5XNP - chains A and B of the 4 polymer chains in the assembly; structure by X-ray diffraction, 3.73 A resolution.

[Chain A (and B)]
Molecule: Leucine-rich repeat and fibronectin type-III domain-containing protein 5
From: Homo sapiens
Notes: chain B of this document is another copy of the same molecule, construct and numbering; everything in this record applies to it too
UniProt: Q96NI6 (LRFN5_HUMAN); numbering as in UniProt (aligned over 18-374)
Chain sequence (361 residues; row label = number of the first residue in the row):
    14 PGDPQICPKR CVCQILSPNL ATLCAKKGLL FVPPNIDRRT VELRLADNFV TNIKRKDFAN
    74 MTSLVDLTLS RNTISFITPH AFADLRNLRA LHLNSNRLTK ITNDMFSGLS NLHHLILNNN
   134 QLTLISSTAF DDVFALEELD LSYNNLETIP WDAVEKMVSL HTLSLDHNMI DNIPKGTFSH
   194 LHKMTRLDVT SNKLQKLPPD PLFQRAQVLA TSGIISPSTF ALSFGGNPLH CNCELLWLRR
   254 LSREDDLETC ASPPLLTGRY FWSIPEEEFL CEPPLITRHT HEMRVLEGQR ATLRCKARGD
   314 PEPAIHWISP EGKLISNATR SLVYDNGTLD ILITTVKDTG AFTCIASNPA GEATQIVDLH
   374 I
Sequence notes: expression tag (14-17)
Swiss-Prot annotation at these positions:
  - glycosylation (N-linked (GlcNAc...) asparagine): Asn-73, Asn-330, Asn-339
Disulfide bonds: Cys-20/Cys-26, Cys-24/Cys-37, Cys-244/Cys-263, Cys-246/Cys-284, Cys-308/Cys-357
Covalent attachments: N-acetylglucosamine (NAG) linked to Asn-73, Asn-330, Asn-339
Metal / ion sites: Ca2+ site 1 near Asp-50 (its only coordinating residue here); Na+ near Arg-84 (its only coordinating residue here); Ca2+ site 2 near Glu-150 (its only coordinating residue here)
What the authors report for this chain:
  - self-association interface (contacts with another copy of this molecule); pairs are residue here / residue on that copy: Arg-23/Gly-271 (backbone contact), Arg-23/Thr-262, Lys-40/Tyr-273 (backbone contact), Gly-41/Thr-262 (backbone contact), Leu-43/Ala-264, Phe-44/Thr-270, Arg-110/Asn-158 (hydrogen bond), Arg-110/Asn-157 (hydrogen bond), Arg-110/His-180 (backbone contact), Gln-134/Asn-158 (hydrogen bond), Phe-62, Thr-64, Thr-86, Ser-204, Lys-206, Leu-260, Ala-264, Thr-270, Tyr-273
  - post-translational modification sites: Asn-73, Asn-330, Asn-339
  - mutagenesis - R110N/E160S: abolished binding to Leucine-rich repeat and fibronectin type-III domain-containing protein 5 (chain A)
  - mutagenesis - R110N/E160S, L327N (281.8 vs 145.3 nM): unchanged binding to Receptor-type tyrosine-protein phosphatase delta
  - mutagenesis - R110N/E160S: abolished signaling
  - mutagenesis - L327N, E365N: abolished expression
  - mutagenesis - K309N/R311T: decreased signaling in response to synapsin-I clustering

[Interface between chain A and chain B]
Contacting residue pairs (43):
  Arg-23(A) / Gly-271(B)  hydrogen bond (side chain-backbone)
  Arg-23(A) / Tyr-273(B)
  Lys-39(A) / Leu-260(B)
  Lys-40(A) / Tyr-273(B)  hydrogen bond (backbone-side chain)
  Gly-41(A) / Leu-260(B)
  Gly-41(A) / Thr-262(B)  hydrogen bond (backbone-side chain)
  Leu-43(A) / Asn-240(B)
  Leu-43(A) / Pro-241(B)  hydrophobic
  Leu-43(A) / Thr-262(B)
  Leu-43(A) / Ala-264(B)  hydrophobic
  Phe-44(A) / Thr-270(B)
  Phe-62(A) / Gly-238(B)
  Phe-62(A) / Gly-239(B)
  Thr-64(A) / Lys-206(B)  hydrogen bond
  Thr-86(A) / Ser-204(B)
  Arg-110(A) / Asn-157(B)  hydrogen bond (side chain-backbone)
  Arg-110(A) / Asn-158(B)  hydrogen bond
  Arg-110(A) / His-180(B)  hydrogen bond (side chain-backbone)
  Arg-110(A) / Asn-181(B)
  Arg-110(A) / Met-182(B)
  Gln-134(A) / Gln-134(B)
  Gln-134(A) / Asn-158(B)  hydrogen bond
  Asn-157(A) / Arg-110(B)
  Asn-158(A) / Arg-110(B)  hydrogen bond
  Asn-158(A) / Gln-134(B)  hydrogen bond
  His-180(A) / Arg-110(B)  hydrogen bond (backbone-side chain)
  Asn-181(A) / Arg-110(B)
  Met-182(A) / Arg-110(B)
  Ser-204(A) / Thr-86(B)
  Lys-206(A) / Thr-64(B)  hydrogen bond
  Gly-238(A) / Phe-62(B)
  Gly-239(A) / Phe-62(B)
  Asn-240(A) / Leu-43(B)
  Pro-241(A) / Leu-43(B)  hydrophobic
  Leu-260(A) / Lys-39(B)
  Leu-260(A) / Gly-41(B)
  Thr-262(A) / Gly-41(B)  hydrogen bond (side chain-backbone)
  Thr-262(A) / Leu-43(B)
  Ala-264(A) / Leu-43(B)  hydrophobic
  Thr-270(A) / Phe-44(B)
  Gly-271(A) / Arg-23(B)  hydrogen bond (backbone-side chain)
  Tyr-273(A) / Arg-23(B)
  Tyr-273(A) / Lys-40(B)  hydrogen bond (side chain-backbone)
Interface residues without a listed pair, chain A (31 interface residues in all): Thr-203, Cys-263, Arg-272
Interface residues without a listed pair, chain B (31 interface residues in all): Thr-203, Cys-263, Arg-272

[In short]
The chain A/chain B interface involves 31 residues from each chain, with 15 hydrogen bonds. Polar pairs
include Arg-23(A)/Gly-271(B), Lys-40(A)/Tyr-273(B) and Gly-41(A)/Thr-262(B). Covalently linked
N-acetylglucosamine: at Asn-73(A), Asn-330(A) and Asn-339(A). The paper reports that L327N and E365N of chain
A abolish expression; modification sites Asn-73(A), Asn-330(A) and Asn-339(A); 4 substitutions were tested in
all.
Both chains are Leucine-rich repeat and fibronectin type-III domain-containing protein 5 (Homo sapiens). Entry
5XNP (Crystal structures of human SALM5 in complex with human PTPdelta) was determined by X-ray diffraction
together with 5XNQ from the same study.
